2FTA - chain A; structure by X-ray diffraction, 1.61 A resolution.

== Chain A ==
Name: Azurin
Organism: Pseudomonas aeruginosa
UniProtKB: P00282 (AZUR_PSEAE); aligned to UniProt positions 21-145 over residues 1-125 (the alignment contains insertions or deletions, so no single offset holds)
Sequence (125 residues; numbered 1 to 125; the number before each row is that of its first residue):
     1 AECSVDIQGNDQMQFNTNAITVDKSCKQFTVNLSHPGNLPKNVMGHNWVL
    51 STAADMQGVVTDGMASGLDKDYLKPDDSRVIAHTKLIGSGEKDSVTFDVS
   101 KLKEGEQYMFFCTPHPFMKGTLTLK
Disordered / not traced: 1-2, 125
Swiss-Prot annotation at these positions:
  - binding site (Cu cation): His-46, Cys-112
Disulfide bonds: Cys-3/Cys-26
Metal / ion sites: Cu ion: His-46, Cys-112, His-115
Residues lining bound ligands: nonaethylene glycol (2PE): Met-56, Pro-116, Phe-117, Lys-119
What the authors report for this chain:
  - Cu ion coordination: Gly-45, Cys-112, His-115
  - contacts within the chain: Met-13/His-115, Val-43/His-115 (water-mediated contact), Asn-47/Cys-112 (hydrogen bond), Tyr-72/Thr-113 (hydrogen bond), Cys-112/Met-118 (backbone contact), Cys-112/His-115 (backbone contact), His-115/Met-118 (backbone contact), Phe-117/Met-118

== Summary ==
Chain A binds nonaethylene glycol. His-46, Cys-112 and His-115 form the Cu ion site. UniProt lists Cu
cation-binding residues His-46 and Cys-112. The paper reports Cu ion coordination by Gly-45, Cys-112 and
His-115; contacts within the chain involving Met-13, His-115 and Val-43 among others.
Chain A is Azurin (Pseudomonas aeruginosa); the structure, Structure of Cu(II)azurin with the metal-binding
loop sequence "CTFPGHSALM" replaced with "CTPHPFM", was determined by X-ray diffraction, deposited together
with 2FT6, 2FT7 and 2FT8.
